Entry 4P06 (X-ray diffraction, 2.10 A resolution); this record covers chains A and B.

== Chain A (and B) ==
Protein: Arylsulfate sulfotransferase AssT
Organism: Escherichia coli CFT073
Notes: EC 2.8.2.22; chain B of this document is another copy of the same molecule, construct and numbering; everything in this record applies to it too
UniProtKB: E2QE64 (E2QE64_ECOLX); residues 1-571 here correspond to UniProt positions 28-598 (UniProt number = residue number + 27)
Amino-acid sequence (571 residues; numbered 1 to 571; the number before each row is that of its first residue):
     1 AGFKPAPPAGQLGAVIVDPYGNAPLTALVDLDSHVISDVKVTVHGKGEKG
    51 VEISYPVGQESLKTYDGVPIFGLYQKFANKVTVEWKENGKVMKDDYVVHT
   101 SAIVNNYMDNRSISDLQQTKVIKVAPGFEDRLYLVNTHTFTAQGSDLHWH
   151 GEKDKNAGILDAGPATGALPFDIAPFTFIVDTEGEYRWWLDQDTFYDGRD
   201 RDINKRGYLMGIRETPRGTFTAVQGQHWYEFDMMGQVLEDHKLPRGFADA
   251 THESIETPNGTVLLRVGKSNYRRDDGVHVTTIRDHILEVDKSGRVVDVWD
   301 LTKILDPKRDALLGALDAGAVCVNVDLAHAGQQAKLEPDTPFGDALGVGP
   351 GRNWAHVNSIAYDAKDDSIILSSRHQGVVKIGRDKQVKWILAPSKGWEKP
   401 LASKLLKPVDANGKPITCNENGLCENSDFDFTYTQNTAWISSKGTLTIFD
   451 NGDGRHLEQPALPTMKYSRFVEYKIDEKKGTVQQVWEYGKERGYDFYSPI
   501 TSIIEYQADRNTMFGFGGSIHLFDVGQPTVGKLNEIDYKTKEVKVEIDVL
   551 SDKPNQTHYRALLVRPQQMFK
Unresolved in the structure: 321-327
Differences from the reference sequence: engineered mutation N436 (His463 in E2QE64)
Cystine bridges: C418-C424
Small-molecule neighbours: MUX ((4-methyl-2-oxidanylidene-chromen-7-yl) hydrogen sulfate): F171, Y208, H252, G319, A320, H356, N358, R374, N436, I500, T501, T557, Y559

== Interface between chain A and chain B ==
Contacting residue pairs (59; chain A residue first):
  A1(A) - D161(B)
  L28(A) - R245(B)
  D30(A) - R245(B)  salt bridge
  D32(A) - R272(B)  salt bridge
  D32(A) - H278(B)  salt bridge
  S33(A) - N270(B)
  S33(A) - Y271(B)
  S33(A) - R272(B)  hydrogen bond (side chain-backbone)
  H34(A) - R272(B)  hydrogen bond
  E60(A) - R294(B)  salt bridge
  E60(A) - V295(B)
  K63(A) - V295(B)
  K63(A) - D297(B)  salt bridge
  T64(A) - P244(B)
  T64(A) - R294(B)
  T64(A) - V295(B)  hydrogen bond (side chain-backbone)
  Y65(A) - R245(B)  hydrogen bond (backbone-side chain)
  D66(A) - R245(B)  hydrogen bond (backbone-side chain)
  D66(A) - G246(B)
  D66(A) - K268(B)  salt bridge
  D161(A) - A1(B)
  A162(A) - A1(B)  hydrophobic
  R217(A) - D290(B)
  R217(A) - S292(B)  hydrogen bond
  R217(A) - R294(B)
  E230(A) - S292(B)  hydrogen bond
  L238(A) - H241(B)  hydrogen bond (backbone-side chain)
  L238(A) - S292(B)
  L238(A) - R294(B)
  E239(A) - K291(B)
  E239(A) - S292(B)
  H241(A) - L238(B)
  P244(A) - T64(B)
  R245(A) - L28(B)
  R245(A) - D30(B)  salt bridge
  R245(A) - Y65(B)  hydrogen bond (side chain-backbone)
  R245(A) - D66(B)  hydrogen bond (side chain-backbone)
  G246(A) - D66(B)
  K268(A) - D66(B)  salt bridge
  Y271(A) - S33(B)
  R272(A) - D32(B)  salt bridge
  R272(A) - S33(B)  hydrogen bond (backbone-side chain)
  R272(A) - H34(B)
  H278(A) - D32(B)  salt bridge
  D290(A) - R217(B)
  K291(A) - E239(B)
  K291(A) - K291(B)
  S292(A) - R217(B)  hydrogen bond
  S292(A) - E230(B)  hydrogen bond
  S292(A) - L238(B)
  R294(A) - E60(B)  salt bridge
  R294(A) - T64(B)
  R294(A) - R217(B)
  R294(A) - L238(B)
  V295(A) - E60(B)
  V295(A) - K63(B)
  V295(A) - T64(B)  hydrogen bond (backbone-side chain)
  D297(A) - K63(B)  salt bridge
  K571(A) - R294(B)
Interface residues without a listed pair, chain A (39 interface residues in all): Y20, K153, G163, F247, N270, V296, V298
Interface residues without a listed pair, chain B (40 interface residues in all): Y20, K153, A162, G163, T219, F247, V296, V298, K571

== Summary ==
39 residues of chain A face 40 of chain B across their interface, with 14 hydrogen bonds and 12 salt bridges.
Polar contacts include D30(A)-R245(B), D32(A)-R272(B) and D32(A)-H278(B). Chain A binds compound MUX.
Chain A and chain B are both Arylsulfate sulfotransferase AssT (Escherichia coli CFT073); the structure,
Bacterial arylsulfate sulfotransferase (ASST) H436N mutant with 4-methylumbelliferyl sulfate (MUS) in the
active site, was determined by X-ray diffraction, deposited together with 4P05 and 4P07.
